Entry 7R3B (X-ray diffraction, 2.82 A resolution); this record covers chains A and D of the 4 polymer chains in the assembly.

== Chain A (and D) ==
Molecule: S-adenosylmethionine synthase
Organism: Lactiplantibacillus plantarum
Notes: EC 2.5.1.6; chain D of this document is another copy of the same molecule, construct and numbering; everything in this record applies to it too
Reference sequence: A0A0G9F5E5 (A0A0G9F5E5_LACPN); residues 1-395 here = UniProt positions 1-395
Amino-acid sequence (401 residues; each row starts with the number of its first residue):
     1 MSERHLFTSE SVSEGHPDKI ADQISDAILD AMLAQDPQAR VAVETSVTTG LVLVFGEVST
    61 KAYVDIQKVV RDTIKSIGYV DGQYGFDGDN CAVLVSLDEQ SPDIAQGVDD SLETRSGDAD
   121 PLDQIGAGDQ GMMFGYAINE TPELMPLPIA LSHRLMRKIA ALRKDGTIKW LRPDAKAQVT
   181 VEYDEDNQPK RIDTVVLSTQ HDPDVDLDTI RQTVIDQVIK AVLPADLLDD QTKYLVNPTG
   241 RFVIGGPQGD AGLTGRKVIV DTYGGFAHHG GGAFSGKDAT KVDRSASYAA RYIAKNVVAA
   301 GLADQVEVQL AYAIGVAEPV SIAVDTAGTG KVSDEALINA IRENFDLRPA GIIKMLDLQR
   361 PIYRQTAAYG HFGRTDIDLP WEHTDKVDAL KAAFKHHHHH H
Disordered / not traced: 1-2, 102-128, 394-401 (chain D: 1-3, 102-124, 396-401)
Sequence notes: expression tag (396-401)
Metal / ion sites: K+: Asp-18, Ala-251 (together with (diphosphono)aminophosphonic acid) (shared with 1 residue of chain B)
Ligand contacts:
  - phenylalanine (PHE): Leu-302, Val-332, Ala-336, Ala-340, Leu-390, Lys-391, Ala-392, Ala-393
  - (diphosphono)aminophosphonic acid (PPK), molecule 1: Glu-10, His-16, Asp-18, Lys-176, Asp-250, Ala-251, Arg-256, Lys-257
  - (diphosphono)aminophosphonic acid (PPK), molecule 2: Glu-44, Gly-272, Ala-273, Lys-277, Asp-283

== How chain A and chain D interact ==
Contacting residue pairs - 19 pairs, chain A then chain D:
  Leu-53(A) / Leu-94(D)  hydrophobic
  Asp-65(A) / Glu-99(D)
  Gln-67(A) / Ser-96(D)  hydrogen bond
  Gln-67(A) / Leu-97(D)
  Val-93(A) / Val-95(D)
  Val-93(A) / Ser-96(D)  hydrogen bond (backbone-side chain)
  Leu-94(A) / Leu-53(D)  hydrophobic
  Leu-94(A) / Val-95(D)
  Leu-94(A) / Ser-96(D)
  Val-95(A) / Val-93(D)
  Val-95(A) / Leu-94(D)
  Val-95(A) / Val-95(D)  hydrogen bond (backbone-backbone)
  Ser-96(A) / Gln-67(D)
  Ser-96(A) / Val-93(D)  hydrogen bond (side chain-backbone)
  Ser-96(A) / Leu-94(D)
  Leu-97(A) / Gln-67(D)
  Asp-98(A) / Gln-67(D)
  Asp-98(A) / Arg-71(D)  salt bridge
  Glu-99(A) / Asp-65(D)
Also at the interface, not in a pair above, chain A (11 interface residues in all): Tyr-63
Also at the interface, not in a pair above, chain D (11 interface residues in all): Tyr-63

== Summary ==
The chain A/chain D interface involves 11 residues from each chain, with 4 hydrogen bonds and 1 salt bridge.
Polar pairs include Asp-98(A)/Arg-71(D), Gln-67(A)/Ser-96(D) and Val-93(A)/Ser-96(D). Ligands of chain A:
phenylalanine and (diphosphono)aminophosphonic acid. The K+ site is built by Asp-18(A) and Ala-251(A).
Both chains are S-adenosylmethionine synthase (Lactiplantibacillus plantarum). Entry 7R3B
(S-adenosylmethionine synthetase from Lactobacillus plantarum complexed with AMPPNP, methionine and SAM) was
determined by X-ray diffraction, deposited together with 7R2W.
